8UP5 - chains T and C of the 5 polymer chains in the assembly; structure by electron microscopy, 3.56 A resolution.

# Chain T
Molecule: tRNA
From: Methanocaldococcus jannaschii
Sequence (77 nucleotides; numbered 0 to 76; the number before each row is that of its first residue; numbering starts at 0):
     0 GGGCCCGUAG CUCAGUCUGG CAGAGCGCCU GGCUUUUAAC CAGGUGGUCG AGGGUUCAAA
    60 UCCCUUCGGG CCCGCCA
Not modelled in the structure: 19-21
Construct notes: conflict C75 (U863891 in 6626255)

# Chain C
Molecule: Regulatory protein Cgi121
From: Methanocaldococcus jannaschii
Reference sequence: A0A832SJR9 (A0A832SJR9_9EURY); residues 6-150 here correspond to UniProt positions 1-145 (UniProt number = residue number - 5)
Chain sequence (148 residues; row label = number of the first residue in the row):
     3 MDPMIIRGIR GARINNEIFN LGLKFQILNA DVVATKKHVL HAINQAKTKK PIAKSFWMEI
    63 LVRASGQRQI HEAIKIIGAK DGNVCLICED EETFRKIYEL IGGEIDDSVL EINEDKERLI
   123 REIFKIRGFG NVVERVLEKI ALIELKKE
Not modelled in the structure: 149-150
Construct notes: expression tag (3-5)

# How chain T and chain C interact
Residue-residue contacts - 16 pairs, chain T then chain C:
  G0(T) with Gln71(C), base contact; His73(C), hydrogen bond to the sugar; Glu74(C), phosphate contact; Lys77(C), salt bridge to the phosphate
  G73(T) with Gln71(C), hydrogen bond to the base; His73(C), base contact
  C74(T) with His73(C), base contact
  C75(T) with Lys56(C), base contact; Met60(C), sugar contact; Ile72(C), base contact
  A76(T) with Phe21(C), base contact; Phe27(C), base contact; Gln28(C), hydrogen bond to the base; Ile29(C), base contact; Leu63(C), base contact; Ile76(C), base contact
Other interface residues (no listed pair), chain T (6 interface residues in all): G69
Other interface residues (no listed pair), chain C (15 interface residues in all): Gly80, Lys148

# In short
Chain T and chain C form an interface of 6 and 15 residues respectively, with 3 hydrogen bonds and 1 salt
bridge. Polar pairs include G73(T)-Gln71(C), A76(T)-Gln28(C) and G0(T)-His73(C).
Here chain T is tRNA and chain C is Regulatory protein Cgi121, both from Methanocaldococcus jannaschii. Entry
8UP5 (Structure of the KEOPS complex (Cgi121/Bud32/Kae1/Pcc1) bound to tRNA in its native-like conformation)
was determined by electron microscopy, deposited together with 8UNK and 9D85.
